PDB entry 8AG3 | electron microscopy, 3.47 A resolution | chains C and D

== Chain C (and D) ==
Name: Protein C10
Source organism: Vaccinia virus Western Reserve
Notes: chain D of this document is another copy of the same molecule, construct and numbering; everything in this record applies to it too
UniProtKB: P03296 (C10_VACCW); numbering as in UniProt (aligned over 1-331)
Amino-acid sequence (369 residues; numbered 1 to 369; the number before each row is that of its first residue):
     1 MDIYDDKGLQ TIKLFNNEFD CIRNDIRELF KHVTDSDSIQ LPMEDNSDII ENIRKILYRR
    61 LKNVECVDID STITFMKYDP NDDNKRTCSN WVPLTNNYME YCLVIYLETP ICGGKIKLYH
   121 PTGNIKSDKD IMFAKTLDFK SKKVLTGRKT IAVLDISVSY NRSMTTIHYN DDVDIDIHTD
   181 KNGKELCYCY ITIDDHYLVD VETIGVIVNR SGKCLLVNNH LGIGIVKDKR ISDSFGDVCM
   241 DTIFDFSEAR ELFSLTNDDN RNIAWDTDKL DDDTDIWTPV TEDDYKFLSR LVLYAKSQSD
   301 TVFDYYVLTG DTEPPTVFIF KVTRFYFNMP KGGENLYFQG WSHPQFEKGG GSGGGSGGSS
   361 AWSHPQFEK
Disordered / not traced: 162-369
Differences from the reference sequence: expression tag (332-369)
What the authors report for this chain:
  - self-association interface (contacts with another copy of this molecule): Met-1 to Tyr-4, Gly-123 to Lys-126

== Chain C / chain D interface ==
Pairs across the interface (27; chain C residue first):
  Met-1(C) with Tyr-4(D); Asp-5(D); His-120(D)
  Asp-2(C) with Asp-2(D); Ile-3(D); Tyr-4(D), hydrogen bond (backbone-backbone)
  Ile-3(C) with Met-1(D), hydrophobic; Asp-2(D); Ile-3(D), hydrophobic
  Tyr-4(C) with Met-1(D); Asp-2(D), hydrogen bond (backbone-backbone)
  Asp-6(C) with Met-1(D), hydrogen bond (side chain-backbone)
  Leu-14(C) with Thr-122(D)
  His-120(C) with Met-1(D)
  Pro-121(C) with Lys-129(D)
  Thr-122(C) with Met-1(D); Leu-14(D); Ser-127(D), hydrogen bond (backbone-side chain)
  Gly-123(C) with Lys-126(D)
  Asn-124(C) with Asn-124(D); Ile-125(D); Lys-126(D), hydrogen bond (backbone-backbone)
  Ile-125(C) with Asn-124(D)
  Lys-126(C) with Gly-123(D); Asn-124(D), hydrogen bond (backbone-backbone)
  Ser-127(C) with Thr-122(D)
  Lys-129(C) with Pro-121(D)
Also at the interface, not in a pair above, chain C (16 interface residues in all): Asp-128
Also at the interface, not in a pair above, chain D (17 interface residues in all): Asn-16, Lys-115

== In short ==
16 residues of chain C and 17 residues of chain D are in contact; the contacts include 6 hydrogen bonds. Among
the polar pairs are Asp-6(C)/Met-1(D), Thr-122(C)/Ser-127(D) and Asp-2(C)/Tyr-4(D). From the paper: a
self-association interface involving Met-1(C) and Gly-123(C).
Chain C and chain D are both Protein C10 (Vaccinia virus Western Reserve); the structure, Vaccinia C16
N-terminal domains, was determined by electron microscopy, deposited together with 8AG4 and 8AG5.
